Entry 9G4E (electron microscopy, 3.44 A resolution); this record covers chains C and A of the 4 polymer chains in the assembly.

[Chain C]
Molecule: 11-1 FabH
Source organism: Mus musculus
Amino-acid sequence (233 residues; numbered -4 to 228; the number before each row is that of its first residue; numbers below 1 keep their minus sign (Leu-4 is residue -4)):
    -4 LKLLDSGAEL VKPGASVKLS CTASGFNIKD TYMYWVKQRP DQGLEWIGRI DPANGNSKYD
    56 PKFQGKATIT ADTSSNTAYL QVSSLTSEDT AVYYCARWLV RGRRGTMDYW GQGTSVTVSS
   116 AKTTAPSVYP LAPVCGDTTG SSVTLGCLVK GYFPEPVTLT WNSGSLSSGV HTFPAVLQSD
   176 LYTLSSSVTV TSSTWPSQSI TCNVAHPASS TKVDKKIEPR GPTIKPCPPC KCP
Not modelled in the structure: 216-228
Disulfide bonds: Cys16-Cys90, Cys142-Cys197

[Chain A]
Molecule: Peptide antibiotic transporter SbmA
Source organism: Escherichia coli
Reference sequence: P0AFY6 (SBMA_ECOLI); numbering as in UniProt (aligned over 1-406)
Amino-acid sequence (406 residues; each row starts with the number of its first residue):
     1 MFKSFFPKPG TFFLSAFVWA LIAVIFWQAG GGDWVARITG ASGQIPISAA RFWSLDFLIF
    61 YAYYIVCVGL FALFWFIYSP HRWQYWSILG TALIIFVTWF LVEVGVAVNA WYAPFYDLIQ
   121 TALSSPHKVT IEQFYREVGV FLGIALIAVV ISVLNNFFVS HYVFRWRTAM NEYYMANWQQ
   181 LRHIEGAAQR VQEDTMRFAS TLENMGVSFI NAIMTLIAFL PVLVTLSAHV PELPIIGHIP
   241 YGLVIAAIVW SLMGTGLLAV VGIKLPGLEF KNQRVEAAYR KELVYGEDDA TRATPPTVRE
   301 LFSAVRKNYF RLYFHYMYFN IARILYLQVD NVFGLFLLFP SIVAGTITLG LMTQITNVFG
   361 QVRGAFQYLI NSWTTLVELM SIYKRLRSFE HELDGDKIQE VTHTLS
Not modelled in the structure: 392-406

[Chain C / chain A interface]
Residue-residue contacts (7):
  Tyr27(C) with Pro126(A); His127(A), hydrogen bond
  Val95(C) with His127(A)
  Arg98(C) with Pro126(A); His127(A); Val129(A), hydrogen bond (side chain-backbone); Thr130(A)
Interface residues without a listed pair, chain C (8 interface residues in all): Arg44, Asp46, Lys53, Trp93, Arg96
Interface residues without a listed pair, chain A (6 interface residues in all): Ser124, Ser125

[Summary]
Chain C and chain A form an interface of 8 and 6 residues respectively, with 2 hydrogen bonds. Polar pairs
include Tyr27(C)-His127(A) and Arg98(C)-Val129(A).
Here chain C is 11-1 FabH (Mus musculus) and chain A is Peptide antibiotic transporter SbmA (Escherichia
coli). Entry 9G4E (CryoEM structure of the proton-dependent antibacterial peptide transporter SbmA in complex
with FabS11-1 in lipid nanodiscs ...) was determined by electron microscopy.
